PDB entry 3F3G | X-ray diffraction, 3.75 A resolution | chains A and D of the 8 polymer chains in the assembly

[Chain A]
Name: Nucleoporin SEH1
Organism: Saccharomyces cerevisiae
UniProt: P53011 (SEH1_YEAST); residue numbers follow UniProt; this construct covers 1-349
Sequence (351 residues; row label = number of the first residue in the row; numbers below 1 keep their minus sign (Pro-1 is residue -1)):
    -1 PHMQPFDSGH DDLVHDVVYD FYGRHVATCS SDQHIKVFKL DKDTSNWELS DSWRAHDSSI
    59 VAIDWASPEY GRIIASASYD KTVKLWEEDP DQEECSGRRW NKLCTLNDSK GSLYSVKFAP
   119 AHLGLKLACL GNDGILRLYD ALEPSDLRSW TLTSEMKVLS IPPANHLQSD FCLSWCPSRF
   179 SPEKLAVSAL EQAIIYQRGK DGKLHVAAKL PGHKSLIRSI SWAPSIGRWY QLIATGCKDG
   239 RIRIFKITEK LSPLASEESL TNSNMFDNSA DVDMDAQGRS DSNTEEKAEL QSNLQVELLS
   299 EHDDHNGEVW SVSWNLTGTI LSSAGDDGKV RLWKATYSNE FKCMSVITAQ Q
Not modelled in the structure: -1 to 0, 161-166, 249-289, 348-349
Construct notes: expression tag (-1 to 0)
UniProt features mapped onto this chain:
  - modified residue: Ser257 (Phosphoserine)

[Chain D]
Name: Nucleoporin NUP85
Organism: Saccharomyces cerevisiae
UniProt: P46673 (NUP85_YEAST); numbering as in UniProt (aligned over 1-570)
Sequence (570 residues; numbered 1 to 570; the number before each row is that of its first residue):
     1 MTIDDSNRLL MDVDQFDFLD DGTAQLSNNK TDEEEQLYKR DPVSGAILVP MTVNDQPIEK
    61 NGDKMPLKFK LGPLSYQNMA FITAKDKYKL YPVRIPRLDT SKEFSAYVSG LFEIYRDLGD
   121 DRVFNVPTIG VVNSNFAKEH NATVNLAMEA ILNELEVFIG RVKDQDGRVN RFYELEESLT
   181 VLNCLRTMYF ILDGQDVEEN RSEFIESLLN WINRSDGEPD EEYIEQVFSV KDSTAGKKVF
   241 ETQYFWKLLN QLVLRGLLSQ AIGCIERSDL LPYLSDTCAV SFDAVSDSIE LLKQYPKDSS
   301 STFREWKNLV LKLSQAFGSS ATDISGELRD YIEDFLLVIG GNQRKILQYS RTWYESFCGF
   361 LLYYIPSLEL SAEYLQMSLE ANVVDITNDW EQPCVDIISG KIHSILPVME SLDSCTAAFT
   421 AMICEAKGLI ENIFEGEKNS DDYSNEDNEM LEDLFSYRNG MASYMLNSFA FELCSLGDKE
   481 LWPVAIGLIA LSATGTRSAK KMVIAELLPH YPFVTNDDIE WMLSICVEWR LPEIAKEIYT
   541 TLGNQMLSAH NIIESIANFS RAGKYELVKS
Not modelled in the structure: 1-38, 127-135, 230-235, 431-451, 555-570

[Interface between chain A and chain D]
Contacting residue pairs - 36 pairs, chain A then chain D:
  Ala206(A) - Gln315(D)
  Lys207(A) - Gln315(D)  hydrogen bond (backbone-side chain)
  Lys207(A) - Ser319(D)
  Pro209(A) - Gln315(D)
  Pro209(A) - Gly318(D)
  Pro209(A) - Ser319(D)
  Gly210(A) - Gly318(D)  hydrogen bond (backbone-backbone)
  Lys248(A) - Glu305(D)
  Lys248(A) - Asn308(D)
  Ser290(A) - Lys312(D)
  Gln293(A) - Asn308(D)  hydrogen bond
  Gln293(A) - Leu311(D)
  Val294(A) - Leu311(D)
  Val294(A) - Gln315(D)
  Glu295(A) - Lys307(D)  salt bridge
  Glu295(A) - Leu311(D)
  Glu295(A) - Tyr364(D)
  Leu296(A) - Asn342(D)  hydrogen bond (backbone-side chain)
  Leu297(A) - Asn342(D)  hydrogen bond (backbone-side chain)
  Leu297(A) - Tyr364(D)
  Glu299(A) - Arg344(D)  hydrogen bond (backbone-side chain)
  Asp301(A) - Arg344(D)  salt bridge
  Thr334(A) - Glu373(D)
  Tyr335(A) - Glu369(D)  hydrogen bond
  Tyr335(A) - Leu370(D)
  Tyr335(A) - Glu373(D)
  Ser336(A) - Gln343(D)  hydrogen bond (backbone-side chain)
  Ser336(A) - Tyr364(D)  hydrogen bond (backbone-side chain)
  Ser336(A) - Leu370(D)
  Ser336(A) - Glu373(D)
  Ser336(A) - Met377(D)
  Asn337(A) - Gln343(D)  hydrogen bond (backbone-side chain)
  Asn337(A) - Tyr364(D)
  Glu338(A) - Gln343(D)
  Glu338(A) - Arg344(D)
  Glu338(A) - Met377(D)
Interface residues without a listed pair, chain A (20 interface residues in all): Gln190, Lys212
Interface residues without a listed pair, chain D (22 interface residues in all): Ser314, Asp330, Leu337, Gly340, Gly341, Lys345

[In short]
20 residues of chain A and 22 residues of chain D are in contact; the contacts include 10 hydrogen bonds and 2
salt bridges. Polar pairs include Glu295(A)-Lys307(D), Asp301(A)-Arg344(D) and Lys207(A)-Gln315(D).
Chain A is Nucleoporin SEH1 and chain D is Nucleoporin NUP85, both from Saccharomyces cerevisiae; the
structure, Crystal structure of the nucleoporin pair Nup85-Seh1, space group P212121, was determined by X-ray
diffraction together with 3F3F and 3F3P from the same study.
